Entry 7U57 (X-ray diffraction, 2.37 A resolution); this record covers chain A.

== Chain A ==
Name: Beta-lactamase
Organism: Escherichia coli
Notes: EC 3.5.2.6
UniProtKB: C7S9T0 (C7S9T0_ECOLX); residues -2 to 288 here correspond to UniProt positions 21-311 (UniProt number = residue number + 23)
Amino-acid sequence (291 residues; row label = number of the first residue in the row; numbers below 1 keep their minus sign (Met-2 is residue -2)):
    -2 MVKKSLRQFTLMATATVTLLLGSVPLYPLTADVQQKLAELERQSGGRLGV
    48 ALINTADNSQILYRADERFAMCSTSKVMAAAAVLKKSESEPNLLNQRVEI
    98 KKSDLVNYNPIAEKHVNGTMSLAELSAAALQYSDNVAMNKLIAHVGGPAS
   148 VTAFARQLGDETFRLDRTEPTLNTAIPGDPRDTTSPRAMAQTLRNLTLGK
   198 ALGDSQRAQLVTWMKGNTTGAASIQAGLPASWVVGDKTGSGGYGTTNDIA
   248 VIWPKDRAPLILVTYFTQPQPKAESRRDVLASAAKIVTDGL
Unresolved in the structure: -2 to 24
Sequence notes: engineered mutation Pro25 (Ala48 in C7S9T0), Leu26 (Gln49 in C7S9T0)
What the authors report for this chain:
  - mutagenesis - S70A: decreased catalytic activity on DFC
  - mutagenesis - S70A: decreased catalytic activity on ampicillin
  - mutagenesis - S70A: decreased catalytic activity on ceftiofur
  - mutagenesis - S70A (46-fold): decreased catalytic activity on nitrocefin

== Overview ==
From the paper: S70A reduces catalytic activity on DFC; S70A reduces catalytic activity on ampicillin.
Chain A is Beta-lactamase (Escherichia coli); the structure, apo-CTX-M-15, was determined by X-ray diffraction
together with 7U48, 7U49 and 7U4B from the same study.
